Entry 8EJ3 (electron microscopy, 3.13 A resolution); this record covers chains G and N of the 9 polymer chains in the assembly.

== Chain G ==
Name: Transcription termination/antitermination protein NusG
Source organism: Bacillus subtilis subsp. subtilis str. 168
UniProt: Q06795 (NUSG_BACSU); residue numbers follow UniProt; this construct covers 1-177
Amino-acid sequence (177 residues; numbered 1 to 177; the number before each row is that of its first residue):
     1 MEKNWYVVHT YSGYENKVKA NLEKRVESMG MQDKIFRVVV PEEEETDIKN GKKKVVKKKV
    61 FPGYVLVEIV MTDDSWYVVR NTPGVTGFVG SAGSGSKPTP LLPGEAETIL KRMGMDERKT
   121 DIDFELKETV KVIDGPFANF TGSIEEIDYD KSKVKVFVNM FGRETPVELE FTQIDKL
Disordered / not traced: 1-2, 113-177

== Chain N ==
Molecule: 40-nt DNA strand
Sequence (40 nucleotides; numbered 1 to 40; the number before each row is that of its first residue):
     1 GGGCGCATGC TGCTCTTCTT TGCCATCACG GCGACTGCCG
Disordered / not traced: 1-8, 25-27

== How chain G and chain N interact ==
Residue-residue contacts (10):
  Tyr11(G) with DT17(N), sugar contact; DC18(N), sugar contact; DT19(N), phosphate contact
  Ser12(G) with DT16(N), sugar contact; DT17(N), phosphate contact
  Arg80(G) with DC18(N), base contact; DT19(N), salt bridge to the phosphate
  Asn81(G) with DT19(N), sugar contact
  Val85(G) with DT19(N), phosphate contact
  Thr86(G) with DC18(N), sugar contact
Also at the interface, not in a pair above, chain G (7 interface residues in all): Trp76
Also at the interface, not in a pair above, chain N (5 interface residues in all): DT20

== In short ==
The interface between chain G and chain N involves 7 residues on one side and 5 on the other, with 1 salt
bridge. The salt-bridged pair is Arg80(G)-DT19(N).
Here chain G is Transcription termination/antitermination protein NusG (Bacillus subtilis subsp. subtilis str.
168) and chain N is a 40-nt DNA strand. Entry 8EJ3 (M. tuberculosis RNAP pause escaped complex with Bacillus
subtilis NusG and GMPCPP) was determined by electron microscopy, deposited together with 8EHQ, 8EOE, 8EOF,
8EOS, 8EOT and 8EXY.
